1PN4 - chains A and B; structure by X-ray diffraction, 2.35 A resolution.

== Chain A (and B) ==
Molecule: Peroxisomal hydratase-dehydrogenase-epimerase
Organism: Candida tropicalis
Notes: EC 4.2.1.-; fragment: 2-enoyl-CoA hydratase 2 domain; chain B of this document is another copy of the same molecule, construct and numbering; everything in this record applies to it too
UniProt: P22414 (FOX2_CANTR); residues 1-280 here correspond to UniProt positions 627-906 (UniProt number = residue number + 626)
Chain sequence (280 residues; each row starts with the number of its first residue):
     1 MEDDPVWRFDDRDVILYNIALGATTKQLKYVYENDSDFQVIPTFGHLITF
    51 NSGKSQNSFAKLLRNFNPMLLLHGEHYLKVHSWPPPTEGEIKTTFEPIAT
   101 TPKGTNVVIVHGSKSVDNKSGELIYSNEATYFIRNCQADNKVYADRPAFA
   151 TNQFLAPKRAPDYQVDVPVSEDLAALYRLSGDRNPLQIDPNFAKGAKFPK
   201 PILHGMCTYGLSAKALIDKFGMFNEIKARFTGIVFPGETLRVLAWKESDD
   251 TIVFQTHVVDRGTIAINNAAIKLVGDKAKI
Not modelled in the structure: 1-4, 277-280
Sequence notes: engineered mutation M1 (Glu627 in P22414), Q187 (His813 in P22414)
Ligand contacts: 3R-hydroxydecanoyl-coenzyme A (HDC): T49, F50, Q56, N57, F59, L71, L72, H73, G74, E75, K103, V108, T130, Y131, F132, D182, N184, L186, Q187, I202, L203, H204, G205, R229, F230, T231, G232, I233
UniProt features mapped onto this chain:
  - motif: A278 to I280 (Microbody targeting signal)
  - binding site ((3R)-3-hydroxydecanoyl-CoA): H73, G74, K103, Y131, D182, N184, G205, F230, T231, G232

== How chain A and chain B interact ==
Residue-residue contacts (41):
  D11(A) - R183(B)  salt bridge
  R12(A) - D13(B)  salt bridge
  R12(A) - L16(B)
  R12(A) - L179(B)  hydrogen bond (side chain-backbone)
  R12(A) - R183(B)
  D13(A) - R12(B)  salt bridge
  I15(A) - L179(B)  hydrophobic
  L16(A) - R12(B)
  L16(A) - L179(B)
  I19(A) - A175(B)
  I19(A) - L176(B)
  T24(A) - D172(B)
  T25(A) - D172(B)  hydrogen bond (backbone-side chain)
  T25(A) - A175(B)
  L28(A) - I188(B)
  L28(A) - P190(B)
  Y32(A) - R178(B)
  Y32(A) - P185(B)
  Y32(A) - I188(B)  hydrophobic
  Y32(A) - D189(B)
  E33(A) - R178(B)  salt bridge
  E33(A) - R183(B)  salt bridge
  E171(A) - T25(B)
  D172(A) - T24(B)
  D172(A) - T25(B)  hydrogen bond (side chain-backbone)
  A175(A) - I19(B)
  A175(A) - T25(B)
  R178(A) - V31(B)
  R178(A) - Y32(B)
  R178(A) - E33(B)  salt bridge
  L179(A) - R12(B)  hydrogen bond (backbone-side chain)
  L179(A) - I15(B)  hydrophobic
  L179(A) - L16(B)
  R183(A) - D11(B)  salt bridge
  R183(A) - R12(B)
  R183(A) - E33(B)  salt bridge
  P185(A) - Y32(B)
  I188(A) - L28(B)
  I188(A) - Y32(B)  hydrophobic
  D189(A) - Y32(B)
  P190(A) - L28(B)
Also at the interface, not in a pair above, chain A (24 interface residues in all): V31, L176, S180
Also at the interface, not in a pair above, chain B (24 interface residues in all): E171, S180

== Overview ==
Chain A and chain B each contribute 24 residues to their interface, with 4 hydrogen bonds and 8 salt bridges.
Among the polar pairs are D11(A)-R183(B), R12(A)-D13(B) and E33(A)-R178(B). Bound to chain A:
3R-hydroxydecanoyl-coenzyme A. From UniProt: 10 (3R)-3-hydroxydecanoyl-CoA-binding residues on chain A.
Chain A and chain B are both Peroxisomal hydratase-dehydrogenase-epimerase (Candida tropicalis); the
structure, Crystal structure of 2-enoyl-CoA hydratase 2 domain of Candida tropicalis multifunctional enzyme
type 2 complexed with ..., was determined by X-ray diffraction, deposited together with 1PN2.
